7Q5B - chains A and t of the 13 polymer chains in the assembly; structure by electron microscopy, 3.98 A resolution.

[Chain A]
Protein: Transposon Ty3-G Gag-Pol polyprotein
Organism: Saccharomyces cerevisiae S288C
UniProt: Q99315 (YG31B_YEAST); residues -1010 to 536 here correspond to UniProt positions 1-1547 (UniProt number = residue number + 1011)
Amino-acid sequence (1547 residues; each row starts with the number of its first residue; numbers below 1 keep their minus sign (Met-1010 is residue -1010)):
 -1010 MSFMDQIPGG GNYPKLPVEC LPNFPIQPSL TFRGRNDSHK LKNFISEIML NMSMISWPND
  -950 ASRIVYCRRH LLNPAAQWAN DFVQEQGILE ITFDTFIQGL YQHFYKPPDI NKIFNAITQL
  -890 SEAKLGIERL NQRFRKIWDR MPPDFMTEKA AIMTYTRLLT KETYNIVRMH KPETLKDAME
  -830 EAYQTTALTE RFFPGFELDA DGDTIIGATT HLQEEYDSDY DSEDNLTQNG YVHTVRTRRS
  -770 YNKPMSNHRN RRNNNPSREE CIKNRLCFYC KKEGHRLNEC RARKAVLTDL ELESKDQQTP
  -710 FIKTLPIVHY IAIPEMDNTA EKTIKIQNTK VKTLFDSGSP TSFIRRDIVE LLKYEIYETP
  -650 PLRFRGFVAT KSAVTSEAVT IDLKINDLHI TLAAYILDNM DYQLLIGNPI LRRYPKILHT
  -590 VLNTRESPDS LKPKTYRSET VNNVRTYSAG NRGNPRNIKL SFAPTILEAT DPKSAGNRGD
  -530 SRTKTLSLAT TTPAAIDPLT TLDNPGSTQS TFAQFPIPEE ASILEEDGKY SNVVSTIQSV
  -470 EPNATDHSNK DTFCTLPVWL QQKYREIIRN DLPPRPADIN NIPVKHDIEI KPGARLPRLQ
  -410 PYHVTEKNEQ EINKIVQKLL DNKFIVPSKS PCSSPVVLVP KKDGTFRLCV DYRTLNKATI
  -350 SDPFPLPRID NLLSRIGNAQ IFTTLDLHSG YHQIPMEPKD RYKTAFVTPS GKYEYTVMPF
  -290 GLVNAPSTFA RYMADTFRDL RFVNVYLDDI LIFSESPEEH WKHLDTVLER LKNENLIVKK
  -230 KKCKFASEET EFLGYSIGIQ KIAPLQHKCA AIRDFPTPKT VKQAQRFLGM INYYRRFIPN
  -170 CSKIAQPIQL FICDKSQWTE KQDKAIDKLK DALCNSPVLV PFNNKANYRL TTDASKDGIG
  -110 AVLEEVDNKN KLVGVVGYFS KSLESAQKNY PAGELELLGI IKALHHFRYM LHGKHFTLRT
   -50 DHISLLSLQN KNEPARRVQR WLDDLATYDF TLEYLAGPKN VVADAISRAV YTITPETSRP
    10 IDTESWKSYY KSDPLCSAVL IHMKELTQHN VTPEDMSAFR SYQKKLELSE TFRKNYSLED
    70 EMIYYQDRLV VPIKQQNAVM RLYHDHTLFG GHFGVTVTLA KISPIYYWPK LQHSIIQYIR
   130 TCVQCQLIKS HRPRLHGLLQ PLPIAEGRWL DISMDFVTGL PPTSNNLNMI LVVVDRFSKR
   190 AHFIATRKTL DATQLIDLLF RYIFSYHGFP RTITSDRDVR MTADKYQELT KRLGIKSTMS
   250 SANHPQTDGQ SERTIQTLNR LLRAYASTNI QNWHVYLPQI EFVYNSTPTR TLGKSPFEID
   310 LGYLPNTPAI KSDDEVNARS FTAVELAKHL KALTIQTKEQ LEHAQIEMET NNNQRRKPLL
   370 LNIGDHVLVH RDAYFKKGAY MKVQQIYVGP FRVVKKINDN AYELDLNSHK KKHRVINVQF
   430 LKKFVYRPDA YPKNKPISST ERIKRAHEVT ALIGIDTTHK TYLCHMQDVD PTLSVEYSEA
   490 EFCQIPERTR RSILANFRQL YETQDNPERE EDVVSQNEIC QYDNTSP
Not modelled in the structure: -1010 to 16, 198-200, 438-536
Curated features (UniProtKB/Swiss-Prot):
  - zinc finger: Arg-746 to Ala-729 (CCHC-type)
  - region: His95 to Cys134 (Integrase-type zinc finger-like)
  - active site: Asp-675 (For protease activity)
  - binding site (Mg(2+)): Asp-325, Asp-263, Asp-262, Asp-118, Glu-75, Asp-50, Asp164, Asp225
  - site (Cleavage): Gly-804, Ala-803, His-778, Thr-777, His-702, Tyr-701, Asn-569, Asn-568, Ser-476, Thr-475, Tyr0, Thr1, Ser26, Ala27
  - modified residue: Ser-1009 (N-acetylserine)

[Chain t]
Molecule: 19-nt DNA strand
Sequence (19 nucleotides; row label = number of the first residue in the row):
     1 GGTGTTGTAT TACGGGCTC

[Interface between chain A and chain t]
Residue-residue contacts (53):
  Leu148(A) - DG4(t)  phosphate contact
  Leu148(A) - DT5(t)  base contact
  Gln149(A) - DT3(t)  sugar contact
  Gln149(A) - DG4(t)  sugar contact
  Pro150(A) - DG4(t)  sugar contact
  Pro150(A) - DT5(t)  phosphate contact
  Leu151(A) - DT3(t)  phosphate contact
  Leu151(A) - DT5(t)  hydrogen bond to the phosphate
  Pro152(A) - DG2(t)  phosphate contact
  Pro152(A) - DT3(t)  phosphate contact
  Arg185(A) - DT5(t)  salt bridge to the phosphate
  Lys188(A) - DT6(t)  salt bridge to the phosphate
  Arg226(A) - DG2(t)  base contact
  Lys245(A) - DG1(t)  sugar contact
  Ser246(A) - DG2(t)  hydrogen bond to the base
  Thr247(A) - DG2(t)  base contact
  Met248(A) - DT3(t)  base contact
  Ser249(A) - DT3(t)  base contact
  Ser250(A) - DT3(t)  base contact
  His253(A) - DT3(t)  sugar contact
  His253(A) - DG4(t)  salt bridge to the phosphate
  Gln255(A) - DG4(t)  hydrogen bond to the base
  Thr256(A) - DT3(t)  sugar contact
  Thr256(A) - DG4(t)  phosphate contact
  Gly258(A) - DT5(t)  sugar contact
  Gln259(A) - DT5(t)  hydrogen bond to the phosphate
  Gln259(A) - DT6(t)  hydrogen bond to the phosphate
  Glu261(A) - DG4(t)  base contact
  Arg262(A) - DT5(t)  base contact
  Arg262(A) - DT6(t)  hydrogen bond to the base
  Arg262(A) - DG7(t)  hydrogen bond to the sugar
  Thr266(A) - DG7(t)  sugar contact
  Thr298(A) - DT6(t)  sugar contact
  Thr298(A) - DG7(t)  hydrogen bond to the phosphate
  Arg299(A) - DT6(t)  base contact
  Arg299(A) - DG7(t)  hydrogen bond to the phosphate
  Arg299(A) - DT8(t)  hydrogen bond to the base
  Thr300(A) - DT6(t)  phosphate contact
  Met357(A) - DT5(t)  base contact
  Met357(A) - DT6(t)  base contact
  Asn361(A) - DT5(t)  base contact
  Lys404(A) - DG1(t)  base contact
  Ile406(A) - DG1(t)  phosphate contact
  Ile406(A) - DG2(t)  base contact
  Ile406(A) - DT3(t)  base contact
  Asn407(A) - DG2(t)  sugar contact
  Asn407(A) - DT3(t)  hydrogen bond to the phosphate
  Asn409(A) - DT3(t)  base contact
  Asn409(A) - DG4(t)  phosphate contact
  Ala410(A) - DT3(t)  base contact
  Val424(A) - DG2(t)  base contact
  Val424(A) - DT3(t)  base contact
  Asn426(A) - DT3(t)  sugar contact
Interface residues without a listed pair, chain A (37 interface residues in all): Leu147, Arg269, Tyr293

[Summary]
The interface between chain A and chain t involves 37 residues on one side and 8 on the other, with 11
hydrogen bonds and 3 salt bridges. Polar contacts include Ser246(A)-DG2(t), Gln255(A)-DG4(t) and
Arg262(A)-DT6(t).
Chain A is Transposon Ty3-G Gag-Pol polyprotein (Saccharomyces cerevisiae S288C) and chain t is a 19-nt DNA
strand; the structure, Cryo-EM structure of Ty3 retrotransposon targeting a TFIIIB-bound tRNA gene, was
determined by electron microscopy.
